1R3H - chains A and B; structure by X-ray diffraction, 2.50 A resolution.

# Chain A
Molecule: MHC H2-tl-T10-129
Source organism: Mus musculus
Notes: fragment: extracellular domain
Reference sequence: Q31206 (Q31206_MOUSE); residues 1001-1260 here correspond to UniProt positions 29-288 (UniProt number = residue number - 972)
Sequence (260 residues; row label = number of the first residue in the row; note: 16 numbers in that range are skipped by the numbering (no residue carries them; nothing is unmodelled there)):
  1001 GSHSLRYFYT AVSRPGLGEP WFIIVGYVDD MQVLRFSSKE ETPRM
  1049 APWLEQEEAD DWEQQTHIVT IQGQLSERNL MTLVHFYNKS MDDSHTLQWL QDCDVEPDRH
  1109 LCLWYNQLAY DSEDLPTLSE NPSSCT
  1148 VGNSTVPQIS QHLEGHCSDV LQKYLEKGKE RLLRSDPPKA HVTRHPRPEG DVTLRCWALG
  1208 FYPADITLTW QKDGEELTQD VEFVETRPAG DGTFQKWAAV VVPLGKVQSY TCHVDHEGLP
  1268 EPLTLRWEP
Disordered / not traced: 1148-1157, 1226-1227
Disulfide bonds: Cys1101-Cys1164, Cys1110-Cys1133, Cys1203-Cys1259

# Chain B
Molecule: Beta-2-microglobulin
Source organism: Homo sapiens
Reference sequence: P61769 (B2MG_HUMAN); residues 2001-2099 here correspond to UniProt positions 21-119 (UniProt number = residue number - 1980)
Sequence (99 residues; numbered 2001 to 2099; the number before each row is that of its first residue):
  2001 IQRTPKIQVY SRHPAENGKS NFLNCYVSGF HPSDIEVDLL KNGERIEKVE HSDLSFSKDW
  2061 SFYLLYYTEF TPTEKDEYAC RVNHVTLSQP KIVKWDRDM
Disulfide bonds: Cys2025-Cys2080
Curated features (UniProtKB/Swiss-Prot):
  - modified residue: Gln2002 (Pyrrolidone carboxylic acid)
  - glycosylation: Ile2001 (N-linked (Glc) (glycation) isoleucine), Lys2019 (N-linked (Glc) (glycation) lysine), Lys2041 (N-linked (Glc) (glycation) lysine), Lys2048 (N-linked (Glc) (glycation) lysine), Lys2058 (N-linked (Glc) (glycation) lysine), Lys2091 (N-linked (Glc) (glycation) lysine), Lys2094 (N-linked (Glc) (glycation) lysine)

# How chain A and chain B interact
Residue-residue contacts (39; chain A residue first):
  Phe1008(A) with Ser2055(B); Phe2056(B), hydrophobic
  Tyr1009(A) with Phe2056(B)
  Thr1010(A) with Leu2054(B); Phe2056(B); Phe2062(B)
  Val1012(A) with Ser2033(B)
  Val1025(A) with Leu2054(B)
  Tyr1027(A) with Ser2055(B)
  Gln1032(A) with Asp2053(B), hydrogen bond
  Arg1035(A) with Asp2053(B)
  Gln1096(A) with His2031(B); Phe2056(B); Trp2060(B), hydrogen bond (side chain-backbone); Phe2062(B)
  Trp1097(A) with Phe2056(B)
  Leu1098(A) with Phe2056(B), hydrophobic
  Gln1115(A) with Trp2060(B)
  Ala1117(A) with Trp2060(B)
  Asp1119(A) with His2031(B), hydrogen bond (backbone-side chain)
  Ser1120(A) with Arg2003(B), hydrogen bond; His2031(B); Trp2060(B)
  Asp1122(A) with Trp2060(B), hydrogen bond
  His1192(A) with Asp2098(B), salt bridge
  Arg1202(A) with Asp2098(B), hydrogen bond (side chain-backbone); Met2099(B), hydrogen bond
  Trp1204(A) with Met2099(B), hydrophobic
  Arg1234(A) with Tyr2010(B); Met2099(B), hydrogen bond (side chain-backbone)
  Pro1235(A) with Tyr2010(B), hydrogen bond (backbone-side chain); Tyr2026(B), hydrophobic; Leu2065(B), hydrophobic
  Ala1236(A) with Arg2012(B); Asn2024(B), hydrogen bond (backbone-side chain)
  Asp1238(A) with Arg2012(B), salt bridge
  Gln1242(A) with Tyr2010(B); Ser2011(B), hydrogen bond (side chain-backbone); Arg2012(B), hydrogen bond (side chain-backbone)
Other interface residues (no listed pair), chain A (31 interface residues in all): Ile1023, Thr1094, Leu1116, His1188, Leu1206, Gly1237, Trp1244
Other interface residues (no listed pair), chain B (21 interface residues in all): Gln2008, Pro2014, Asp2059, Tyr2063

# Overview
31 residues of chain A face 21 of chain B across their interface; the contacts include 12 hydrogen bonds and 2
salt bridges. Polar contacts include His1192(A)-Asp2098(B), Asp1238(A)-Arg2012(B) and Gln1032(A)-Asp2053(B).
Chain A is MHC H2-tl-T10-129 (Mus musculus) and chain B is Beta-2-microglobulin (Homo sapiens); the structure,
Crystal Structure of T10, was determined by X-ray diffraction.
